5C8Y - chains A and E of the 6 polymer chains in the assembly; structure by X-ray diffraction, 2.59 A resolution.

== Chain A ==
Name: Tubulin alpha
Organism: Sus barbatus
Sequence (450 residues; each row starts with the number of its first residue):
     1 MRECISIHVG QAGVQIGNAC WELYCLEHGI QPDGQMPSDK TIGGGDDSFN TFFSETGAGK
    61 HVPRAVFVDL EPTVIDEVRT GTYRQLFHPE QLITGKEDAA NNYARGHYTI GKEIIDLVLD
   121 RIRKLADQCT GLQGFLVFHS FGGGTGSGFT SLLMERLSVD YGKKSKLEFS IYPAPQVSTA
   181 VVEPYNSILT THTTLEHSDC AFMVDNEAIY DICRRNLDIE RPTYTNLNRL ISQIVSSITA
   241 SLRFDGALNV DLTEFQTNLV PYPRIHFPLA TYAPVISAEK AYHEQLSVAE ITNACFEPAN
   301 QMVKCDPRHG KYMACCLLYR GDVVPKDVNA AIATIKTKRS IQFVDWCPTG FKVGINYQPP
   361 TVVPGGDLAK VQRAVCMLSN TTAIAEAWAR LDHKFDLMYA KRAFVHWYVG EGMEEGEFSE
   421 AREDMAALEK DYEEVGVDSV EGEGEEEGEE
Not modelled in the structure: 438-450
Bound ions: Ca2+: Asp39, Thr41, Gly44, Glu55
Residues lining bound ligands: GTP (guanosine-5'-triphosphate): Gly10, Gln11, Ala12, Gln15, Ile16, Asp69, Asp98, Ala99, Ala100, Asn101, Ser140, Gly142, Gly143, Gly144, Thr145, Gly146, Ile171, Val177, Ser178, Glu183, Asn206, Tyr224, Leu227, Asn228, Ile231

== Chain E ==
Name: Stathmin-4
Organism: Rattus norvegicus
UniProt: P63043 (STMN4_RAT); residues 5-145 here correspond to UniProt positions 49-189 (UniProt number = residue number + 44)
Sequence (143 residues; each row starts with the number of its first residue):
     3 MADMEVIELN KCTSGQSFEV ILKPPSFDGV PEFNASLPRR RDPSLEEIQK KLEAAEERRK
    63 YQEAELLKHL AEKREHEREV IQKAIEENNN FIKMAKEKLA QKMESNKENR EAHLAAMLER
   123 LQEKDKHAEE VRKNKELKEE ASR
Not modelled in the structure: 3-5, 29-43, 142-145
Differences from the reference sequence: expression tag (3-4)
Swiss-Prot annotation at these positions:
  - modified residue: Ser46 (Phosphoserine)

== Chain A / chain E interface ==
Contacting residue pairs (55):
  Tyr108(A) - Lys53(E)
  Tyr108(A) - Leu54(E)  hydrophobic
  Tyr108(A) - Ala57(E)  hydrophobic
  Thr109(A) - Arg61(E)  hydrogen bond
  Lys112(A) - Glu58(E)  salt bridge
  Leu152(A) - Leu54(E)  hydrophobic
  Glu155(A) - Ile50(E)
  Arg156(A) - Leu47(E)
  Arg156(A) - Gln51(E)
  Ser158(A) - Asp44(E)
  Val159(A) - Pro45(E)
  His197(A) - Pro45(E)
  Asp245(A) - Cys14(E)  hydrogen bond
  Asp245(A) - Ser16(E)
  Ala247(A) - Asn12(E)
  Ala247(A) - Ser19(E)
  Leu248(A) - Ser19(E)
  Pro325(A) - Gln18(E)
  Pro325(A) - Phe20(E)  hydrophobic
  Asn329(A) - Val8(E)
  Asn329(A) - Phe20(E)
  Ile332(A) - Val22(E)  hydrophobic
  Lys336(A) - Leu24(E)
  Asp345(A) - Pro27(E)
  Asp345(A) - Ser28(E)  hydrogen bond (backbone-backbone)
  Cys347(A) - Pro27(E)
  Pro348(A) - Lys25(E)
  Pro348(A) - Pro27(E)
  Thr349(A) - Ile23(E)
  Thr349(A) - Leu24(E)  hydrogen bond (backbone-backbone)
  Thr349(A) - Lys25(E)  hydrogen bond (backbone-backbone)
  Gly350(A) - Val22(E)
  Phe351(A) - Glu21(E)
  Phe351(A) - Val22(E)  hydrogen bond (backbone-backbone)
  Phe351(A) - Leu24(E)  hydrophobic
  Lys352(A) - Phe20(E)
  Lys352(A) - Glu21(E)
  Val353(A) - Ser19(E)
  Val353(A) - Phe20(E)  hydrogen bond (backbone-backbone)
  Gly354(A) - Gln18(E)
  Gly354(A) - Ser19(E)
  Ile355(A) - Gly17(E)
  Ile355(A) - Gln18(E)  hydrogen bond (backbone-backbone)
  Asn356(A) - Ser16(E)
  Tyr357(A) - Thr15(E)
  Tyr357(A) - Ser16(E)  hydrogen bond (backbone-backbone)
  Tyr357(A) - Gly17(E)
  Tyr357(A) - Gln18(E)  hydrogen bond
  Val409(A) - Gln64(E)  hydrogen bond (backbone-side chain)
  Gly410(A) - Gln64(E)
  Glu411(A) - Arg61(E)  hydrogen bond (backbone-side chain)
  Gly412(A) - Ala57(E)
  Gly412(A) - Arg60(E)  hydrogen bond (backbone-side chain)
  Gly412(A) - Arg61(E)
  Glu414(A) - Arg60(E)  salt bridge
Also at the interface, not in a pair above, chain A (40 interface residues in all): His107, Glu196, Gly246, Val328, Trp346, Gln358, Met413
Also at the interface, not in a pair above, chain E (31 interface residues in all): Pro26, Ser46, Glu55

== Summary ==
40 residues of chain A and 31 residues of chain E are in contact; the contacts include 13 hydrogen bonds and 2
salt bridges. Polar contacts include Lys112(A)-Glu58(E), Glu414(A)-Arg60(E) and Thr109(A)-Arg61(E). Chain A
binds GTP. Asp39(A), Thr41(A), Gly44(A) and Glu55(A) form the Ca2+ site.
Chain A is Tubulin alpha (Sus barbatus) and chain E is Stathmin-4 (Rattus norvegicus); the structure, Crystal
structure of T2R-TTL-Plinabulin complex, was determined by X-ray diffraction together with 5CA0, 5CA1 and 5CB4
from the same study.
